5XX9 - chains C and F of the 5 polymer chains in the assembly; structure by X-ray diffraction, 2.60 A resolution.

# Chain C (and F)
Name: Bacterioferritin
From: Streptomyces coelicolor (strain ATCC BAA-471 / A3(2) / M145)
Notes: EC 1.16.3.1; chain F of this document is another copy of the same molecule, construct and numbering; everything in this record applies to it too
UniProt: Q9S2N0 (BFR_STRCO); numbering as in UniProt (aligned over 1-167)
Sequence (167 residues; numbered 1 to 167; the number before each row is that of its first residue):
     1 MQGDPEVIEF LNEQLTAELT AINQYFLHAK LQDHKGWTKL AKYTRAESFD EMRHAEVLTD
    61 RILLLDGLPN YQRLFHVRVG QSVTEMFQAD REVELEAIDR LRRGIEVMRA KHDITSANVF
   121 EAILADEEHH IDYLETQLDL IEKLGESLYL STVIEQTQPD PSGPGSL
Disordered / not traced: 163-167 (chain F: 162-167)
UniProt features mapped onto this chain:
  - binding site (Fe cation): Glu18, Glu51, His54, Glu94, Glu127, His130
  - binding site (heme b): Met52
Bound ions: Fe2+: Glu18, Glu51, His54, Glu127
From the paper describing this entry:
  - mutagenesis - K42A: decreased binding to Fe ion

# How chain C and chain F interact
Pairs across the interface (32; chain C residue first):
  His34(C) - Asp132(F)  salt bridge
  His34(C) - Thr136(F)  hydrogen bond (backbone-side chain)
  Lys35(C) - Thr136(F)
  Lys35(C) - Leu140(F)
  Gly36(C) - Thr136(F)
  Trp37(C) - Leu140(F)
  Glu146(C) - Lys143(F)  salt bridge
  Ser147(C) - Lys143(F)  hydrogen bond (side chain-backbone)
  Ser147(C) - Leu144(F)
  Ser147(C) - Leu148(F)
  Leu148(C) - Leu148(F)  hydrophobic
  Ser151(C) - Leu144(F)
  Ser151(C) - Leu148(F)
  Ser151(C) - Thr152(F)
  Ile154(C) - Leu140(F)  hydrophobic
  Ile154(C) - Leu144(F)  hydrophobic
  Ile154(C) - Thr152(F)
  Gln156(C) - Lys39(F)
  Gln156(C) - Leu40(F)
  Gln156(C) - Tyr43(F)
  Gln156(C) - Tyr133(F)  hydrogen bond
  Gln156(C) - Gln137(F)
  Gln156(C) - Tyr149(F)  hydrogen bond
  Gln156(C) - Val153(F)
  Thr157(C) - Tyr43(F)  hydrogen bond (backbone-side chain)
  Thr157(C) - Tyr133(F)
  Gln158(C) - Tyr133(F)
  Gln158(C) - Thr136(F)
  Gln158(C) - Gln137(F)
  Asp160(C) - His129(F)
  Asp160(C) - Asp132(F)  hydrogen bond (backbone-side chain)
  Pro161(C) - His129(F)  hydrogen bond (backbone-side chain)
Also at the interface, not in a pair above, chain C (17 interface residues in all): Leu150, Pro159, Ser162

# Overview
The interface between chain C and chain F involves 17 residues on one side and 15 on the other, with 7
hydrogen bonds and 2 salt bridges. Polar pairs include His34(C)-Asp132(F), Glu146(C)-Lys143(F) and
His34(C)-Thr136(F). The paper reports that K42A of chain C reduces binding to Fe ion.
Both chains are Bacterioferritin (Streptomyces coelicolor (strain ATCC BAA-471 / A3(2) / M145)). Entry 5XX9
(Crystal structure of Bacterioferritin) was determined by X-ray diffraction (same publication as 8JAX, 8JB0,
7Y6F, 7Y6G and 7Y6P).
